Entry 3AF5 (X-ray diffraction, 2.60 A resolution); this record covers chain A.

== Chain A ==
Protein: Putative uncharacterized protein PH1404
Source organism: Pyrococcus horikoshii
Reference sequence: O50112 (O50112_PYRHO); residue numbers follow UniProt; this construct covers 1-651
Amino-acid sequence (651 residues; row label = number of the first residue in the row):
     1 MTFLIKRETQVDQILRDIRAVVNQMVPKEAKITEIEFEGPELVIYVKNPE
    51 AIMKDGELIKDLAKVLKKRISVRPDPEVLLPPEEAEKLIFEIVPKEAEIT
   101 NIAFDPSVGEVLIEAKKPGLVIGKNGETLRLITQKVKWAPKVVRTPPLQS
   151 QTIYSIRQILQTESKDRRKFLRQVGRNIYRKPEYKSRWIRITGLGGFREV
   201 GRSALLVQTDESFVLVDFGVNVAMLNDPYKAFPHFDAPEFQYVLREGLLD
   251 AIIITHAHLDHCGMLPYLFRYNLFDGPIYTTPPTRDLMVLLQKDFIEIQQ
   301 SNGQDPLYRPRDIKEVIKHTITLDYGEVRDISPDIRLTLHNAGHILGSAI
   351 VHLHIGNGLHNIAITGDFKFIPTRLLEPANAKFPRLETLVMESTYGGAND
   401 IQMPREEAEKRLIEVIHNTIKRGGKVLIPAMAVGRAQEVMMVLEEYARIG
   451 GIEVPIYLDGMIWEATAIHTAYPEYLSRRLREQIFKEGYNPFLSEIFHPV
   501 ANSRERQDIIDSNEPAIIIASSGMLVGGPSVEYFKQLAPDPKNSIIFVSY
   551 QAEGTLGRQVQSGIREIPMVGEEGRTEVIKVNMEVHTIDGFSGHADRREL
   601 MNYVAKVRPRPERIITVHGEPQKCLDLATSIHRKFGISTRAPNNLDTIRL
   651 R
Unresolved in the structure: 1-8, 51-55
Bound ions: Zn2+ site 1: His256, His258, His344, Asp367; Zn2+ site 2: His261, Asp367, His618 (together with sulfate ion); Zn2+ site 3: Glu387, Glu612; Zn2+ site 4: His498, Glu505
Curated features (UniProtKB/Swiss-Prot):
  - binding site (Zn(2+)): His256, His258, Asp260, His261, His344, Asp367, His618

== Summary ==
The Zn2+ site 1 is built by His256, His258, His344 and Asp367. The Zn2+ site 2 is built by His261, Asp367 and
His618. From UniProt: 7 Zn2+-binding residues.
Chain A is Putative uncharacterized protein PH1404 (Pyrococcus horikoshii); the structure, The crystal
structure of an archaeal CPSF subunit, PH1404 from Pyrococcus horikoshii, was determined by X-ray diffraction,
deposited together with 3AF6.
